PDB entry 3ETZ | X-ray diffraction, 2.00 A resolution | chain A

[Chain A]
Name: Adhesin A
Organism: Fusobacterium nucleatum
UniProtKB: Q5I6B0 (Q5I6B0_FUSNU); residues 1-111 here correspond to UniProt positions 19-129 (UniProt number = residue number + 18)
Chain sequence (119 residues; numbered 1 to 119; the number before each row is that of its first residue):
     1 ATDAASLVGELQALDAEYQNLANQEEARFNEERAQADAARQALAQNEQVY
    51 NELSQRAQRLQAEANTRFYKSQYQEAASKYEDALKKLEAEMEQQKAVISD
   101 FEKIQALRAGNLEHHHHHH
Not modelled in the structure: 1-3, 110-119
Sequence notes: engineered mutation A76 (Leu94 in Q5I6B0); expression tag (112-119)
From the paper describing this entry:
  - mutagenesis - L14A: abolished binding to OKF6/Tert cells

[Summary]
The paper reports that L14A abolishes binding to OKF6/Tert cells.
Chain A is Adhesin A (Fusobacterium nucleatum); the structure, Crystal structure of bacterial adhesin FadA
L76A mutant, was determined by X-ray diffraction together with 3ETW, 3ETX and 3ETY from the same study.
